9B6O - chains A and H of the 8 polymer chains in the assembly; structure by electron microscopy, 2.61 A resolution.

Chain A:
Protein: Capsid protein VP1
From: Adeno-associated virus
UniProtKB: Q6JC22 (Q6JC22_9VIRU); numbering as in UniProt (aligned over 203-736)
Amino-acid sequence (534 residues; row label = number of the first residue in the row):
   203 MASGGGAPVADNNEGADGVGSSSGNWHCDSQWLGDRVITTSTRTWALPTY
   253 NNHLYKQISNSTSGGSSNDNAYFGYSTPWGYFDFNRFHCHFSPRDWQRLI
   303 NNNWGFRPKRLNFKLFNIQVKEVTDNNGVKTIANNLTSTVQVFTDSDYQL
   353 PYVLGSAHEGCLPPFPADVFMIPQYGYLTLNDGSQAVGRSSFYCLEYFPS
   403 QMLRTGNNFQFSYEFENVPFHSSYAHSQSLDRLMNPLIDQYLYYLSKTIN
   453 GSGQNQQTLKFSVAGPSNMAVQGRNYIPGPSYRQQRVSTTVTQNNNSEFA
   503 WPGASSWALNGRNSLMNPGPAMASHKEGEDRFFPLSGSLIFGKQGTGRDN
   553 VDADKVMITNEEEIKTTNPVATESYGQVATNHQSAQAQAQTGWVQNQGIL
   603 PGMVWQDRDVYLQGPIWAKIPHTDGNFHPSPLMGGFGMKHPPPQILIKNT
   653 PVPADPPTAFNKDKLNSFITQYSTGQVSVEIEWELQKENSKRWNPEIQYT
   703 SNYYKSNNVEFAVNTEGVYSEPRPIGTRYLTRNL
Not modelled in the structure: 203-218
What the authors report for this chain:
  - mutagenesis - Q588R: abolished binding to Fab1-1

Chain H:
Protein: Fab1-2 heavy chain
From: Homo sapiens
Amino-acid sequence (120 residues; row label = number of the first residue in the row):
    20 EVQLVESGGGLVQPGGSLRLSCAASGFIFSNYWMSWVRQAPGKGPEWVAN
    70 IKQDGSANHYVDSVKGRFTISRDNAKNSLYLQMNSLRAEDTAVYYCAREA
   120 YQDWNYDYWGQGTLVTVSSA
Disulfides: C41-C115

Chain A / chain H interface:
Pairs across the interface (21):
  S261(A) - K71(H)  hydrogen bond
  N262(A) - K71(H)
  S263(A) - W52(H)
  S263(A) - A76(H)
  S263(A) - H78(H)  hydrogen bond (backbone-side chain)
  T264(A) - W52(H)
  S265(A) - W52(H)
  S265(A) - N69(H)  hydrogen bond
  S265(A) - H78(H)
  S265(A) - W123(H)
  G266(A) - W123(H)  hydrogen bond (backbone-side chain)
  G267(A) - W123(H)
  S269(A) - W123(H)
  N270(A) - Q121(H)  hydrogen bond (side chain-backbone)
  N270(A) - W123(H)  hydrogen bond
  D384(A) - Y120(H)  hydrogen bond
  S386(A) - K71(H)
  S386(A) - Q72(H)  hydrogen bond
  Q387(A) - S49(H)  hydrogen bond (side chain-backbone)
  Q387(A) - N50(H)  hydrogen bond
  Q387(A) - Q72(H)
Other interface residues (no listed pair), chain A (13 interface residues in all): Q259
Other interface residues (no listed pair), chain H (12 interface residues in all): D73

Summary:
Chain A and chain H form an interface of 13 and 12 residues respectively, with 10 hydrogen bonds. Polar
contacts include S261(A)-K71(H), S263(A)-H78(H) and S265(A)-N69(H). From the paper: Q588R of chain A abolishes
binding to Fab1-1.
Chain A is Capsid protein VP1 (Adeno-associated virus) and chain H is Fab1-2 heavy chain (Homo sapiens); the
structure, Fab1-2 in complex with the capsid of Adeno-associated virus type 9, was determined by electron
microscopy, deposited together with 9B6N, 9B6Q, 9B6R, 9B6S, 9B6T, 9B7K and 9 further entries.
